PDB entry 2HJF | X-ray diffraction, 2.90 A resolution | chains B and C of the 3 polymer chains in the assembly

[Chain B]
Protein: Antibody fragment Light chain
Organism: Mus musculus
Notes: antibody fragment or engineered binder
Amino-acid sequence (212 residues; row label = number of the first residue in the row):
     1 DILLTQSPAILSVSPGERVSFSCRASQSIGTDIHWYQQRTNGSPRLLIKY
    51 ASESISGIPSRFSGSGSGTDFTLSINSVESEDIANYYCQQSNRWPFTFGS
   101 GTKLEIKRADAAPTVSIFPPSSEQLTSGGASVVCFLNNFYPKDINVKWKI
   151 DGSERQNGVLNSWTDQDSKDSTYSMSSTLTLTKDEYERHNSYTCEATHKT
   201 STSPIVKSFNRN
Disulfides: C23-C88, C134-C194

[Chain C]
Protein: Voltage-gated potassium channel
Organism: Streptomyces lividans
UniProt: P0A334 (KCSA_STRLI); residue numbers follow UniProt; this construct covers 22-124
Amino-acid sequence (103 residues; row label = number of the first residue in the row):
    22 SALHWRAAGAATVLLVIVLLAGSYLAVLAERGAPGAQLITYPRALWWSVE
    72 TATTVGYGDLYPVTLWGRCVAVVVMVAGITSFGLVTAALATWFVGREQER
   122 RGH
Construct notes: engineered mutation C90 (Leu in P0A334)
Ion coordination: K+ site 1: T75, V76; K+ site 2 near T75 (its only coordinating residue here); K+ site 3: V76, G77; K+ site 4 near Y78 (its only coordinating residue here)
Ligand contacts: tetrabutylammonium ion (TBA): A73, T74, T75, G99, I100, F103, G104, T107
Curated features (UniProtKB/Swiss-Prot):
  - motif: T75 to D80 (Selectivity filter)
  - mutagenesis: E71 (E71A: Prevents channel inactivation)

[Interface between chain B and chain C]
Residue-residue contacts (14):
  D32(B) - R64(C)  salt bridge
  S91(B) - R64(C)
  N92(B) - Q58(C)  hydrogen bond
  R93(B) - G56(C)
  R93(B) - A57(C)
  R93(B) - Q58(C)
  R93(B) - I60(C)
  W94(B) - R52(C)
  W94(B) - G53(C)
  W94(B) - A54(C)
  W94(B) - P55(C)
  W94(B) - G56(C)  hydrogen bond (backbone-backbone)
  W94(B) - A57(C)  hydrogen bond (backbone-backbone)
  W94(B) - I60(C)
Interface residues without a listed pair, chain B (6 interface residues in all): F96

[Summary]
Chain B and chain C form an interface of 6 and 9 residues respectively, with 3 hydrogen bonds and 1 salt
bridge. Polar pairs include D32(B)-R64(C), N92(B)-Q58(C) and W94(B)-G56(C). Bound to chain C:
tetrabutylammonium ion. UniProt lists one mutagenesis site on chain C.
Chain B is Antibody fragment Light chain (Mus musculus) and chain C is Voltage-gated potassium channel
(Streptomyces lividans); the structure, Potassium channel kcsa-fab complex with tetrabutylammonium (TBA), was
determined by X-ray diffraction.
